3HOS - chains A and C of the 8 polymer chains in the assembly; structure by X-ray diffraction, 3.50 A resolution.

Chain A:
Protein: Transposable element mariner, complete cds
Organism: Drosophila mauritiana
Notes: EC 2.7.7.-
UniProtKB: Q7JQ07 (Q7JQ07_DROMA); residues 1-345 here = UniProt positions 1-345
Sequence (345 residues; row label = number of the first residue in the row):
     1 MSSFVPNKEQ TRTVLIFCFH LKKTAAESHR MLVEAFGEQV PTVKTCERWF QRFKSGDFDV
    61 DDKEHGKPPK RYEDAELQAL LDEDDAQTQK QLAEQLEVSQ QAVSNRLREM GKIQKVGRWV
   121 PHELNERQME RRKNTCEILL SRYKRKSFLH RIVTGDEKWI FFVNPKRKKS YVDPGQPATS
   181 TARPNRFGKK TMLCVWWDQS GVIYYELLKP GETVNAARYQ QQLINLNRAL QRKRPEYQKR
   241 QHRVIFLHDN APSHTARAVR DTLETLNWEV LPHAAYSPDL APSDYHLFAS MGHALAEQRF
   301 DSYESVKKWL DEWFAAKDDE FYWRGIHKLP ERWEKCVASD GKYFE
Not modelled in the structure: 1-4, 238-242
Construct notes: engineered mutation Ala216 (Thr in Q7JQ07)
Disulfides: Cys136-Cys336
Ligand contacts: Mg2+ (MG): Asp156, Glu157, Asp249, Asp284
UniProt features mapped onto this chain:
  - DNA-binding region (H-T-H motif): Thr24 to Ser55, Gln89 to Met110
  - region: Ile113 to Asn125 (Linker)
  - binding site (Mg(2+)): Asp156, Asp249, Asp284
  - site: Arg48 (Important for base-specific DNA-binding), Gln100 (Important for base-specific DNA-binding), Arg118 (Important for base-specific DNA-binding), Arg186 (Critical for target DNA recognition), His293 (Important for base-specific DNA-binding)
  - mutagenesis: Arg48 (R48Q: Loss of DNA binding; when associated with R-100), Gln100 (Q100R: Loss of DNA binding; when associated with Q-48), Arg118 (R118A: Reduces rate of second strand cleavage; when associated with A-216), Trp119 (W119P: Alters cleavage sites in second strand cleavage), Arg186 (R186A: No effect on second strand cleavage. Strongly reduced strand transfer activity), Asp284 (D284A: Loss of catalytic activity)
Reported in the primary citation:
  - binding site for Mos1 NTS inverted repeat DNA (chain C): Arg48, Lys63 to Arg71, Gln89 to Met110, His293
  - self-association interface (contacts with another copy of this molecule); pairs are residue here / residue on that copy: Trp119-Arg167, Trp119-Arg183, Thr13, Phe17, His20, Leu21, Ala35, Phe36, Ile113, Arg118, Phe162
  - conformationally variable residues (order/disorder transition): Phe162 to Lys189
  - binding site for Mos1 TS inverted repeat DNA: Arg118, Arg183, His293
  - binding site for Mos1 NTS inverted repeat DNA: Phe187, Thr213 to Ala216, Asn250 to Arg257
  - binding site for Mos1 TS inverted repeat DNA: Phe187
  - catalytic residues: Asp156, Asp249, Asp284
  - Mg2+ coordination: Asp156, Asp249
  - mutagenesis - R118A/T216A, R118Q/T216A: decreased catalytic activity
  - mutagenesis - T216A: unchanged catalytic activity (citing earlier work)
  - mutagenesis - W119P, W119P/T216A: abolished catalytic activity
  - mutagenesis - R186A/T216A (less than 5%): decreased catalytic activity on strand transfer
  - mutagenesis - K158A/T216A, R183A/T216A, N185A/T216A, R186A/T216A, K189A/T216A: unchanged catalytic activity
  - mutagenesis - K158A/T216A, R183A/T216A, N185A/T216A, K189A/T216A: increased catalytic activity on target integration

Chain C:
Molecule: Mos1 NTS inverted repeat DNA
Sequence (25 nucleotides; each row starts with the number of its first residue):
     4 GGTGTACAAG TATGAAATGT CGTTT

How chain A and chain C interact:
Pairs across the interface - 37 pairs, chain A then chain C:
  Lys8(A) with DT21(C), hydrogen bond to the phosphate
  Pro41(A) with DG22(C), phosphate contact
  Thr42(A) with DG22(C), hydrogen bond to the phosphate; DT23(C), base contact
  Lys44(A) with DT23(C), base contact
  Thr45(A) with DT21(C), sugar contact; DG22(C), hydrogen bond to the phosphate
  Arg48(A) with DT21(C), base contact; DG22(C), hydrogen bond to the base
  Trp49(A) with DT21(C), phosphate contact
  Arg52(A) with DA20(C), salt bridge to the phosphate
  Asp62(A) with DA20(C), sugar contact
  Lys63(A) with DA19(C), phosphate contact; DA20(C), hydrogen bond to the phosphate
  Glu64(A) with DA19(C), phosphate contact
  His65(A) with DG17(C), hydrogen bond to the base; DA18(C), base contact; DA19(C), sugar contact
  Gly66(A) with DT16(C), base contact; DG17(C), hydrogen bond to the base; DA18(C), hydrogen bond to the base
  Lys67(A) with DT16(C), hydrogen bond to the base; DG17(C), sugar contact
  Pro68(A) with DT16(C), base contact
  Pro69(A) with DT16(C), phosphate contact
  Thr88(A) with DG7(C), phosphate contact; DT8(C), phosphate contact
  Gln89(A) with DT8(C), hydrogen bond to the phosphate; DA9(C), hydrogen bond to the phosphate
  Gln100(A) with DT8(C), base contact; DA9(C), base contact
  Gln101(A) with DA9(C), base contact; DC10(C), base contact
  Ser104(A) with DA9(C), hydrogen bond to the phosphate
  Arg108(A) with DA9(C), sugar contact; DC10(C), salt bridge to the phosphate
  Gln114(A) with DT8(C), hydrogen bond to the phosphate
Other interface residues (no listed pair), chain A (25 interface residues in all): Gln87, Lys90
Other interface residues (no listed pair), chain C (13 interface residues in all): DA15

Summary:
25 residues of chain A face 13 of chain C across their interface; the contacts include 13 hydrogen bonds and 2
salt bridges. Polar pairs include Arg48(A)-DG22(C), His65(A)-DG17(C) and Gly66(A)-DG17(C). From the paper:
catalytic residues Asp156(A), Asp249(A) and Asp284(A); K158A/T216A, R183A/T216A and N185A/T216A of chain A,
among others, increase catalytic activity on target integration; 10 substitutions were tested in all.
Chain A is Transposable element mariner, complete cds (Drosophila mauritiana) and chain C is Mos1 NTS inverted
repeat DNA; the structure, Crystal structure of the mariner Mos1 paired end complex with Mg, was determined by
X-ray diffraction, deposited together with 3HOT.
